PDB entry 6F44 | electron microscopy, 4.20 A resolution (low resolution: residue-level contacts below are approximate; hydrogen-bond / salt-bridge calls are withheld) | chains V and X of the 22 polymer chains in the assembly

== Chain V ==
Name: Transcription factor IIIB 70 kDa subunit
Source organism: Saccharomyces cerevisiae (strain ATCC 204508 / S288c)
Reference sequence: P29056 (TF3B_YEAST); residues 1-596 here = UniProt positions 1-596
Amino-acid sequence (596 residues; numbered 1 to 596; the number before each row is that of its first residue):
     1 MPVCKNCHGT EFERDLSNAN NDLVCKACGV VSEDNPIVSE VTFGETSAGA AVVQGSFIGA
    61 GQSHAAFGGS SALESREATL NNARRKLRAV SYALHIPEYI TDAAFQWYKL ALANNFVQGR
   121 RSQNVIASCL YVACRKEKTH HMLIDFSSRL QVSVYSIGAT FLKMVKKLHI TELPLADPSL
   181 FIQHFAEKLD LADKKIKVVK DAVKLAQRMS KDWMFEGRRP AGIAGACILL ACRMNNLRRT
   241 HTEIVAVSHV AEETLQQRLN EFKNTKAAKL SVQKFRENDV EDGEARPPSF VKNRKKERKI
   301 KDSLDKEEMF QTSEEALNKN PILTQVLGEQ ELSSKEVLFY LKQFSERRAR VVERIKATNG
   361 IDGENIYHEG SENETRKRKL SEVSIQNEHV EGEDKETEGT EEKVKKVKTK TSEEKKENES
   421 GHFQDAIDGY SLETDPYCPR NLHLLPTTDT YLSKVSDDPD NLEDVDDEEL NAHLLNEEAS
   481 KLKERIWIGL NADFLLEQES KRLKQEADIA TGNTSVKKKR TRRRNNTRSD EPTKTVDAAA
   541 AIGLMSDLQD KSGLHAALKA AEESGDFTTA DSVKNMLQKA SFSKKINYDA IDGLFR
Unresolved in the structure: 1, 41-72, 298-437, 511-596
Ion coordination: Zn2+ near Cys28 (its only coordinating residue here)
UniProt features mapped onto this chain:
  - zinc finger: Met1 to Glu33 (TFIIB-type)
  - binding site (Zn(2+)): Cys4, Cys7, Cys25, Cys28
  - modified residue (Phosphoserine): Ser381, Ser384

== Chain X ==
Molecule: Non-template DNA
Sequence (81 nucleotides; row label = number of the first residue in the row):
     1 CGTCCACTAT TTTCGGCTAC TATAAATAAA TGTTTTTTTC GCAATAGTGT GTTCGCGAAG
    61 TAACCCTTCG TGGACATTTG G
Unresolved in the structure: 1-4, 49-81

== Interface between chain V and chain X ==
Residue-residue contacts (11):
  Ser75(V) - DT37(X)
  Thr79(V) - DT36(X)
  Gln118(V) - DT35(X)
  Gly119(V) - DT33(X)
  Gly119(V) - DT34(X)
  Arg120(V) - DT34(X)
  Arg121(V) - DT34(X)
  Ser122(V) - DT35(X)
  Tyr155(V) - DT21(X)
  Tyr155(V) - DA22(X)
  Leu162(V) - DT23(X)
Other interface residues (no listed pair), chain V (10 interface residues in all): Lys163
Other interface residues (no listed pair), chain X (9 interface residues in all): DG32

== In short ==
Chain V and chain X form an interface of 10 and 9 residues respectively. Curated annotation (UniProt) lists 4
Zn2+-binding residues on chain V.
Chain V is Transcription factor IIIB 70 kDa subunit (Saccharomyces cerevisiae (strain ATCC 204508 / S288c))
and chain X is Non-template DNA; the structure, RNA Polymerase III closed complex CC2, was determined by
electron microscopy (same publication as 6F40, 6F41 and 6F42).
